PDB entry 6ILJ | electron microscopy, 3.60 A resolution | chains A and D of the 5 polymer chains in the assembly

== Chain A ==
Protein: Capsid protein VP1
From: Echovirus E6
Sequence (278 residues; row label = number of the first residue in the row):
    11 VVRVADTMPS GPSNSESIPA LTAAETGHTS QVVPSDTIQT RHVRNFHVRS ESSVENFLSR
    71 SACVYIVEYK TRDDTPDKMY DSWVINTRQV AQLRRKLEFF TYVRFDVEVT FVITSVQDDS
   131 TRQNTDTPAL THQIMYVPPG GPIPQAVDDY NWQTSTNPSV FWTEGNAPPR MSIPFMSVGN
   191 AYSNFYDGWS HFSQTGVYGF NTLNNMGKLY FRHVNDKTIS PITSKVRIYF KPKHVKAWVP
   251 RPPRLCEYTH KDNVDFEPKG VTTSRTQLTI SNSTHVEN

== Chain D ==
Protein: Capsid protein VP4
From: Echovirus E6
Sequence (68 residues; row label = number of the first residue in the row):
     1 GAQVSTQKTG AHETSLSASG NSIIHYTNIN YYKDAASNSA NRQDFTQDPG KFTEPVKDIM
    61 VKSLPALN
Not modelled in the structure: 14-22

== Interface between chain A and chain D ==
Contacting residue pairs - 33 pairs, chain A then chain D:
  S27(A) with S63(D)
  I28(A) with K62(D); S63(D), hydrogen bond (backbone-backbone); P65(D), hydrophobic
  P29(A) with K62(D)
  A33(A) with L67(D), hydrophobic
  T36(A) with V56(D); M60(D)
  G37(A) with P55(D)
  H38(A) with E54(D); V56(D)
  Q41(A) with T53(D); E54(D); K62(D)
  D46(A) with K62(D), salt bridge
  F56(A) with A11(D), hydrophobic
  R59(A) with Q47(D), hydrogen bond
  S60(A) with F45(D)
  E65(A) with A40(D); N41(D); R42(D)
  N66(A) with R42(D)
  S69(A) with R42(D), hydrogen bond (backbone-side chain)
  D116(A) with A36(D)
  S182(A) with A36(D)
  P184(A) with A36(D), hydrophobic
  K243(A) with A36(D), hydrogen bond (side chain-backbone); N38(D), hydrogen bond (side chain-backbone); A40(D)
  H244(A) with A35(D); N38(D); S39(D), hydrogen bond (side chain-backbone)
  P250(A) with F52(D)
Also at the interface, not in a pair above, chain A (30 interface residues in all): V12, R13, E26, T39, V42, V58, S63, I183, K241
Also at the interface, not in a pair above, chain D (24 interface residues in all): K8, S37, D44, L64

== Summary ==
30 residues of chain A and 24 residues of chain D are in contact; the contacts include 6 hydrogen bonds and 1
salt bridge. Polar contacts include D46(A)-K62(D), R59(A)-Q47(D) and S69(A)-R42(D).
Chain A is Capsid protein VP1 and chain D is Capsid protein VP4, both from Echovirus E6; the structure,
Cryo-EM structure of Echovirus 6 complexed with its attachment receptor CD55 at PH 5.5, was determined by
electron microscopy, deposited together with 6ILK, 6ILL, 6ILM, 6ILN, 6ILO and 6ILP.
